Entry 2H44 (X-ray diffraction, 1.80 A resolution); this record covers chain A.

== Chain A ==
Molecule: cGMP-specific 3', 5'-cyclic phosphodiesterase
From: Homo sapiens
Notes: EC 3.1.4.35; fragment: catalytic domain, residues 535-860
UniProt: O76074 (PDE5A_HUMAN); numbering as in UniProt (aligned over 535-860)
Sequence (326 residues; numbered 535 to 860; the number before each row is that of its first residue):
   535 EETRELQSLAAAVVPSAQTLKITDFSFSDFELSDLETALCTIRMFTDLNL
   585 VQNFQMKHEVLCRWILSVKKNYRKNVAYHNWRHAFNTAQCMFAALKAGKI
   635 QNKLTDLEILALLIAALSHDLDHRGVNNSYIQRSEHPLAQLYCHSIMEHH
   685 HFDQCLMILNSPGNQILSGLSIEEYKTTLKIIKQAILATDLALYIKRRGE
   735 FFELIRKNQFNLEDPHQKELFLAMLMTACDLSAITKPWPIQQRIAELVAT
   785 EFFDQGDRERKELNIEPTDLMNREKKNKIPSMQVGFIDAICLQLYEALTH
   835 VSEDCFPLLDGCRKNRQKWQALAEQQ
Ion coordination: Zn2+: His617, His653, Asp654, Asp764; Mg2+ near Asp654 (its only coordinating residue here)
Ligand contacts: icarisid ii (7CA; 5,7-dihydroxy-2-(4-methoxyphenyl)-8-(3-methylbutyl)-4-oxo-4H-chromen-3-yl 6-deoxy-alpha-L-mannopyranoside): Tyr612, His613, Asn661, Ser663, Tyr664, Ile665, Ser668, Leu725, Asp764, Leu765, Ala767, Ile768, Gln775, Ile778, Ala779, Val782, Ala783, Phe786, Leu804, Ile813, Met816, Gln817, Phe820
Swiss-Prot annotation at these positions:
  - active site: His613 (Proton donor)
  - binding site (Zn(2+)): His617, His653, Asp654, Asp764
  - binding site (Mg(2+)): Asp654
  - binding site (3',5'-cyclic GMP): Gln817
  - mutagenesis: Ala767 (A767N: Changes substrate selectivity from cGMP-specific to dual cAMP and cGMP binding and hydrolysis; when associated with Y-775 and Y-853), Gln775 (Q775Y: Changes substrate selectivity from cGMP-specific to dual cAMP and cGMP binding and hydrolysis; when associated with N-767 and Y-853), Trp853 (W853Y: Changes substrate selectivity from cGMP-specific to dual cAMP and cGMP binding and hydrolysis; when associated with N-767 and Y-775)
Reported in the primary citation:
  - binding site for icarisid ii: Tyr612, His613, Asn661, Ser663, Tyr664, Ile665, Ser668, Leu725, Asp764, Leu765, Ala767, Ile768, Gln775, Ala779, Val782, Phe786, Leu804, Met816, Gln817, Phe820
  - Zn2+ coordination: Asp764
  - conformationally variable residues (loop rearrangement, side-chain flip): Val660 to His683, Gln817
  - mutagenesis - G659A (17-fold), N662A (9-fold): decreased catalytic activity on cGMP
  - mutagenesis - G659A (24-fold), V660Q (24-28-fold), N661A (24-28-fold), N662A (5-fold), Y664A (24-28-fold), S679A (24-28-fold): decreased binding to cGMP
  - mutagenesis - V660Q, N661A, Y664A, S679A: unchanged catalytic activity on cGMP

== Overview ==
Chain A binds icarisid ii. UniProt lists active-site residue His613, 4 Zn2+-binding residues, Mg2+-binding
residue Asp654 and residue binding 3',5'-cyclic GMP Gln817. The paper reports a binding site for icarisid ii
at Tyr612, His613 and Asn661 among others; G659A, V660Q and N661A, among others, reduce binding to cGMP; 6
substitutions were tested in all.
Chain A is cGMP-specific 3', 5'-cyclic phosphodiesterase (Homo sapiens); the structure, Crystal structure of
PDE5A1 in complex with icarisid II, was determined by X-ray diffraction together with 2H40 and 2H42 from the
same study.
